7PAK - chains H and 5 of the 55 polymer chains in the assembly; structure by electron microscopy, 5.30 A resolution (low resolution: residue-level contacts below are approximate; hydrogen-bond / salt-bridge calls are withheld).

[Chain H]
Name: 30S ribosomal protein S9
Source organism: Mycoplasma pneumoniae M129
UniProtKB: P75179 (RS9_MYCPN); numbering as in UniProt (aligned over 1-132)
Amino-acid sequence (132 residues; row label = number of the first residue in the row):
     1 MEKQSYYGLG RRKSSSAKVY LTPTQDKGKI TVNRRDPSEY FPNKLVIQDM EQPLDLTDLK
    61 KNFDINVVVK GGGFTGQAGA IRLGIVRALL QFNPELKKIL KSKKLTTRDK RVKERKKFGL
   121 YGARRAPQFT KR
Disordered / not traced: 1-3, 132

[Chain 5]
Molecule: 16S ribosomal RNA
Source organism: Mycoplasma pneumoniae M129
Sequence (1520 nucleotides; row label = number of the first residue in the row):
     1 UUUUUCUGAG AGUUUGAUCC UGGCUCAGGA UUAACGCUGG CGGCAUGCCU AAUACAUGCA
    61 AGUCGAUCGA AAGUAGUAAU ACUUUAGAGG CGAACGGGUG AGUAACACGU AUCCAAUCUA
   121 CCUUAUAAUG GGGGAUAACU AGUUGAAAGA CUAGCUAAUA CCGCAUAAGA ACUUUGGUUC
   181 GCAUGAAUCA AAGUUGAAAG GACCUGCAAG GGUUCGUUAU UUGAUGAGGG UGCGCCAUAU
   241 CAGCUAGUUG GUGGGGUAAC GGCCUACCAA GGCAAUGACG UGUAGCUAUG CUGAGAAGUA
   301 GAAUAGCCAC AAUGGGACUG AGACACGGCC CAUACUCCUA CGGGAGGCAG CAGUAGGGAA
   361 UUUUUCACAA UGAGCGAAAG CUUGAUGGAG CAAUGCCGCG UGAACGAUGA AGGUCUUUAA
   421 GAUUGUAAAG UUCUUUUAUU UGGGAAGAAU GACUUUAGCA GGUAAUGGCU AGAGUUUGAC
   481 UGUACCAUUU UGAAUAAGUG ACGACUAACU AUGUGCCAGC AGUCGCGGUA AUACAUAGGU
   541 CGCAAGCGUU AUCCGGAUUU AUUGGGCGUA AAGCAAGCGC AGGCGGAUUG AAAAGUCUGG
   601 UGUUAAAGGC AGCUGCUUAA CAGUUGUAUG CAUUGGAAAC UAUUAAUCUA GAGUGUGGUA
   661 GGGAGUUUUG GAAUUUCAUG UGGAGCGGUG AAAUGCGUAG AUAUAUGAAG GAACACCAGU
   721 GGCGAAGGCG AAAACUUAGG CCAUUACUGA CGCUUAGGCU UGAAAGUGUG GGGAGCAAAU
   781 AGGAUUAGAU ACCCUAGUAG UCCACACCGU AAACGAUAGA UACUAGCUGU CGGGGCGAUC
   841 CCCUCGGUAG UGAAGUUAAC ACAUUAAGUA UCUCGCCUGG GUAGUACAUU CGCAAGAAUG
   901 AAACUCAAAC GGAAUUGACG GGGACCCGCA CAAGUGGUGG AGCAUGUUGC UUAAUUCGAC
   961 GGUACACGAA AAACCUUACC UAGACUUGAC AUCCUUGGCA AAGUUAUGGA AACAUAAUGG
  1021 AGGUUAACCG AGUGACAGGU GGUGCAUGGU UGUCGUCAGC UCGUGUCGUG AGAUGUUGGG
  1081 UUAAGUCCCG CAACGAGCGC AACCCUUAUC GUUAGUUACA UUGUCUAGCG AGACUGCUAA
  1141 UGCAAAUUGG AGGAAGGAAG GGAUGACGUC AAAUCAUCAU GCCCCUUAUG UCUAGGGCUG
  1201 CAAACGUGCU ACAAUGGCCA AUACAAACAG UCGCCAGCUU GUAAAAGUGA GCAAAUCUGU
  1261 AAAGUUGGUC UCAGUUCGGA UUGAGGGCUG CAAUUCGUCC UCAUGAAGUC GGAAUCACUA
  1321 GUAAUCGCGA AUCAGCUAUG UCGCGGUGAA UACGUUCUCG GGUCUUGUAC ACACCGCCCG
  1381 UCAAACUAUG AAAGCUGGUA AUAUUUAAAA ACGUGUUGCU AACCAUUAGG AAGCGCAUGU
  1441 CAAGGAUAGC ACCGGUGAUU GGAGUUAAGU CGUAACAAGG UACCCCUACG AGAACGUGGG
  1501 GGUGGAUCAC CUCCUUUCUA
Disordered / not traced: 1-4, 181-184, 1020-1027, 1510-1520

[Interface between chain H and chain 5]
Pairs across the interface (97; chain H residue first):
  Tyr7(H) with G1123(5); U1124(5)
  Leu9(H) with U1124(5)
  Arg11(H) with A1108(5); U1109(5); C1125(5); U1126(5)
  Lys13(H) with G1321(5); G1346(5)
  Ser14(H) with A1225(5); G1345(5)
  Ser16(H) with C1125(5)
  Lys18(H) with C1119(5); A1120(5); U1124(5)
  Tyr20(H) with U1122(5); G1123(5)
  Asn33(H) with U1121(5)
  Arg34(H) with U1121(5)
  Tyr40(H) with C1224(5)
  Asn43(H) with U1266(5)
  Lys44(H) with U1265(5)
  Val68(H) with U1121(5)
  Lys70(H) with C1119(5); A1225(5)
  Gly71(H) with A1225(5)
  Gly72(H) with C1224(5); A1225(5)
  Gly73(H) with C1224(5); G1346(5); U1347(5)
  Phe74(H) with A1223(5); C1224(5); A1263(5); U1347(5)
  Thr75(H) with U1347(5); G1348(5)
  Gly76(H) with U1347(5)
  Gln77(H) with C1224(5); A1225(5)
  Arg87(H) with U1109(5); C1110(5); A1154(5)
  Lys97(H) with G1153(5)
  Lys101(H) with A1151(5); G1152(5)
  Lys104(H) with A1151(5)
  Thr107(H) with A1154(5); A1155(5)
  Arg108(H) with A1108(5); U1109(5)
  Lys110(H) with A1108(5); A1159(5); G1160(5)
  Arg111(H) with A1320(5); G1321(5)
  Val112(H) with G1321(5); U1322(5)
  Lys113(H) with G1321(5); U1322(5); G1345(5); G1346(5)
  Glu114(H) with U1322(5)
  Arg115(H) with G1343(5); C1344(5)
  Lys116(H) with G1343(5); C1344(5)
  Lys117(H) with G1161(5); G1162(5); G1343(5)
  Phe118(H) with C1342(5); G1343(5)
  Gly119(H) with C1342(5)
  Tyr121(H) with U1207(5); G1208(5); U1341(5)
  Gly122(H) with A1323(5)
  Ala123(H) with U1322(5); A1323(5)
  Arg124(H) with A1317(5); C1318(5); U1322(5); A1323(5)
  Arg125(H) with A1317(5); A1323(5); A1324(5)
  Ala126(H) with A1317(5)
  Pro127(H) with U1207(5); G1208(5)
  Gln128(H) with G937(5); U1207(5); G1208(5); C1316(5)
  Phe129(H) with G962(5); U963(5); C1316(5)
  Thr130(H) with U1207(5)
Other interface residues (no listed pair), chain H (51 interface residues in all): Gly10, Leu120, Lys131
Other interface residues (no listed pair), chain 5 (51 interface residues in all): U938, G1206, A1226, G1264

[Summary]
Chain H and chain 5 each contribute 51 residues to their interface.
Chain H is 30S ribosomal protein S9 and chain 5 is 16S ribosomal RNA, both from Mycoplasma pneumoniae M129;
the structure, 70S ribosome with EF-Tu-tRNA and P-site tRNA in Mycoplasma pneumoniae cells, was determined by
electron microscopy together with 7OOC, 7OOD, 7P6Z, 7PAH, 7PAI, 7PAJ and 23 further entries from the same
study.
